4PJB - chains A and E of the 4 polymer chains in the assembly; structure by X-ray diffraction, 2.85 A resolution.

Chain A:
Name: Major histocompatibility complex class I-related gene protein
Source organism: Homo sapiens
Reference sequence: Q95460 (HMR1_HUMAN); residues 1-270 here correspond to UniProt positions 23-292 (UniProt number = residue number + 22)
Sequence (271 residues; each row starts with the number of its first residue; numbering starts at 0):
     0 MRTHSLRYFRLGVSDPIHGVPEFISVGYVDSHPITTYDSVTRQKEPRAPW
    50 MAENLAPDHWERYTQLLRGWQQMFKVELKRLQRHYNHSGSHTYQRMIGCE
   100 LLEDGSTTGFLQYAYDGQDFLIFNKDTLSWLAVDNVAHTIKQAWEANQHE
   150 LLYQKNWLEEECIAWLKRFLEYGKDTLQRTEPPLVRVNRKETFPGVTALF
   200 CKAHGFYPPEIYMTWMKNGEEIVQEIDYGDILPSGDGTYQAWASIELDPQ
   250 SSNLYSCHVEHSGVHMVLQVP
Unresolved in the structure: 247-252, 270
Sequence notes: initiating methionine (0); engineered mutation Ser261 (Cys283 in Q95460)
Disulfides: Cys98-Cys161, Cys200-Cys256
Glycans and other covalent adducts: compound 2LJ linked to Lys43
Residues lining bound ligands: 2LJ (1-deoxy-1-({2,6-dioxo-5-[(E)-propylideneamino]-1,2,3,6-tetrahydropyrimidin-4-yl}amino)-D-ribitol): Tyr7, Phe8, Arg9, Ser24, Thr34, His58, Tyr62, Leu66, Trp69, Arg94, Ile96, Tyr152, Gln153, Trp156
Swiss-Prot annotation at these positions:
  - binding site (5-(2-oxoethylideneamino)-6-(D-ribitylamino)uracil): Arg9, Ser24, Lys43, Arg94, Tyr152, Gln153
  - binding site (5-(2-oxopropylideneamino)-6-(D-ribitylamino)uracil): Arg9, Ser24, Lys43, Arg94, Tyr152, Gln153
  - binding site (7-hydroxy-6-methyl-8-(1-D-ribityl)lumazine): Arg9, Ser24, Lys43, Arg94, Tyr152, Gln153
  - binding site (8-(9H-purin-6-yl)-2-oxa-8-azabicyclo[3.3.1]nona-3,6-diene-4,6-dicarbaldehyde): Arg9, Lys43, His58, Arg94
  - binding site (2-amino-4-oxopteridine-6-carbaldehyde): Lys43
  - binding site (pyridoxal): Lys43
  - glycosylation: Asn85 (N-linked (GlcNAc...) asparagine)
Reported in the primary citation:
  - mutagenesis - K43A (Tm50 46 degC): decreased stability in response to 2LJ

Chain E:
Name: TCR-alpha
Source organism: Homo sapiens
Sequence (205 residues; each row starts with the number of its first residue; numbers below 1 keep their minus sign (His-1 is residue -1)):
    -1 HMGQNIDQPTEMTATEGAIVQINCTYQTSGFNGLFWYQQHAGEAPTFLSY
    49 NVLDGLEEKGRFSSFLSRSKGYSYLLLKELQMKDSASYLCASIDSNYQLI
    99 WGAGTKLIIKPDIQNPDPAVYQLRDSKSSDKSVCLFTDFDSQTNVSQSKD
   149 SDVYITDKCVLDMRSMDFKSNSAVAWSNKSDFACANAFNNSIIPEDTFFP
   199 SPESS
Unresolved in the structure: -1 to 1, 123-129, 177-178, 199-203
Disulfides: Cys22-Cys88, Cys132-Cys182

Chain A / chain E interface:
Pairs across the interface (31; chain A residue first):
  Asp57(A) with Asn94(E)
  His58(A) with Asn94(E), hydrogen bond
  Arg61(A) with Asn94(E), hydrogen bond (side chain-backbone); Tyr95(E), hydrogen bond (side chain-backbone); Gln96(E)
  Tyr62(A) with Ser93(E), hydrogen bond (side chain-backbone); Asn94(E); Tyr95(E)
  Leu65(A) with Tyr95(E), hydrophobic
  His148(A) with Phe45(E); Tyr48(E)
  Leu151(A) with Val50(E), hydrophobic; Leu51(E), hydrophobic
  Tyr152(A) with Asn30(E); Tyr48(E); Val50(E); Tyr95(E), hydrogen bond
  Lys154(A) with Leu51(E)
  Asn155(A) with Phe29(E), hydrogen bond (side chain-backbone); Val50(E); Leu51(E); Arg66(E), hydrogen bond
  Trp156(A) with Asn30(E); Tyr95(E), hydrogen bond
  Glu159(A) with Arg66(E)
  Glu160(A) with Gly28(E); Phe29(E), hydrogen bond (side chain-backbone); Asn30(E); Ser93(E)
  Trp164(A) with Ser93(E); Asn94(E)
Other interface residues (no listed pair), chain A (15 interface residues in all): Arg167

Summary:
The interface between chain A and chain E involves 15 residues on one side and 12 on the other; the contacts
include 9 hydrogen bonds. Polar pairs include His58(A)-Asn94(E), Arg61(A)-Asn94(E) and Arg61(A)-Tyr95(E).
Covalently linked compound 2LJ: at Lys43(A). The paper reports that K43A of chain A reduces stability in
response to 2LJ.
Here chain A is Major histocompatibility complex class I-related gene protein and chain E is TCR-alpha, both
from Homo sapiens. Entry 4PJB (Structure of human MR1-5-OP-RU in complex with human MAIT B-F3-C1 TCR) was
determined by X-ray diffraction (same publication as 4PJ5, 4PJ7, 4PJ8, 4PJ9, 4PJA, 4PJC and 7 further
entries).
